Entry 7B1J (X-ray diffraction, 2.90 A resolution); this record covers chains A and D of the 4 polymer chains in the assembly.

== Chain A ==
Protein: Mitotic spindle assembly checkpoint protein MAD1
Source organism: Homo sapiens
Reference sequence: Q9Y6D9 (MD1L1_HUMAN); residues 597-718 here = UniProt positions 597-718
Chain sequence (122 residues; row label = number of the first residue in the row):
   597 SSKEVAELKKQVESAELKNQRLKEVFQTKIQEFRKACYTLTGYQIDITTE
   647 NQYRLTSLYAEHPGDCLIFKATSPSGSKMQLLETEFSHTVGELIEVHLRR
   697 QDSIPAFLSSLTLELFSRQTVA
Curated features (UniProtKB/Swiss-Prot):
  - modified residue: S598 (Phosphoserine), S610 (Phosphoserine), Y634 (Phosphotyrosine), T716 (Phosphothreonine)
  - natural variant: E628 to A718 (deletion: In MVA7)
  - mutagenesis: S597 to A718 (Defective dimerization. Reduces binding to the closed and open conformations of MAD2L1. Impairs mitotic checkpoint signaling abolishing mitotic arrest, and shortens the duration of mitosis), S598 (S598A/E: Does not impact the duration of mitosis), S610 (S610A/E: Impairs mitotic checkpoint signaling and shortens the duration of mitosis), Y634 (Y634E: Reduces binding to closed and open conformations of MAD2L1. Impairs mitotic checkpoint signaling abolishing mitotic arrest, and shortens the duration of mitosis ...), T716 (T716A/E: Reduces binding to closed and open conformations of MAD2L1. Impairs mitotic checkpoint signaling and shortens the duration of mitosis)
Reported in the primary citation:
  - mutagenesis - L618A, F629A: decreased expression

== Chain D ==
Protein: Mitotic checkpoint serine/threonine-protein kinase BUB1
Source organism: Homo sapiens
Notes: EC 2.7.11.1
Reference sequence: O43683 (BUB1_HUMAN); residues 455-479 here = UniProt positions 455-479
Chain sequence (26 residues; numbered 455 to 480; the number before each row is that of its first residue):
   455 KVQPSPTVHTKEALGFIMNMFQAPTS
Disordered / not traced: 455-458, 478-480
Modified positions: T461 (phosphothreonine; TPO)
Construct notes: expression tag (480)
Curated features (UniProtKB/Swiss-Prot):
  - region: P458 to Q476 (Essential for loading of BUBR1, MAD1L1 and MAD2L1 to kinetochores)

== Interface between chain A and chain D ==
Contacting residue pairs (12):
  Q623(A) - M474(D)
  I626(A) - M474(D)  hydrophobic
  I626(A) - F475(D)  hydrophobic
  R630(A) - F475(D)  hydrogen bond (side chain-backbone)
  R630(A) - Q476(D)  hydrogen bond (side chain-backbone)
  Q640(A) - A477(D)  hydrogen bond (side chain-backbone)
  D642(A) - F475(D)
  I643(A) - F475(D)  hydrogen bond (backbone-backbone)
  I643(A) - Q476(D)  hydrogen bond (backbone-side chain)
  T644(A) - M472(D)
  T644(A) - Q476(D)
  R650(A) - Q476(D)  hydrogen bond
Interface residues without a listed pair, chain A (10 interface residues in all): K619, F622
Interface residues without a listed pair, chain D (6 interface residues in all): F470
Interface features reported in the paper:
  - residue pairs: K619(A)-F470(D), R650(A)-Q476(D)
  - hot spots on chain A (mutagenesis) - L618A: abolished binding to Mitotic checkpoint serine/threonine-protein kinase BUB1 (chain D)
  - hot spots on chain A (mutagenesis) - R630A (Kd 10 uM): decreased binding to Mitotic checkpoint serine/threonine-protein kinase BUB1 (chain D)
  - hot spots on chain A (mutagenesis) - I643A: unchanged binding to Mitotic checkpoint serine/threonine-protein kinase BUB1 (chain D)

== Summary ==
The interface between chain A and chain D involves 10 residues on one side and 6 on the other; the contacts
include 6 hydrogen bonds. Polar contacts include R630(A)-F475(D), R630(A)-Q476(D) and Q640(A)-A477(D). The
authors report contacts between K619(A) and F470(D) and R650(A) and Q476(D). The paper reports that L618A and
F629A of chain A reduce expression; L618A of chain A abolishes binding to Mitotic checkpoint
serine/threonine-protein kinase BUB1 (chain D).
Chain A is Mitotic spindle assembly checkpoint protein MAD1 and chain D is Mitotic checkpoint
serine/threonine-protein kinase BUB1, both from Homo sapiens; the structure, Orthorhombic P21212 Structure of
Human Mad1 C-terminal Domain in Complex with Phosphorylated Bub1 CD1 Domain, was determined by X-ray
diffraction, deposited together with 7B1F and 7B1H.
